3JCK - chains B and G of the 9 polymer chains in the assembly; structure by electron microscopy, 3.50 A resolution.

[Chain B]
Protein: 26S proteasome regulatory subunit RPN5
Source organism: Saccharomyces cerevisiae S288c
UniProt: Q12250 (RPN5_YEAST); residues 1-445 here = UniProt positions 1-445
Sequence (445 residues; each row starts with the number of its first residue):
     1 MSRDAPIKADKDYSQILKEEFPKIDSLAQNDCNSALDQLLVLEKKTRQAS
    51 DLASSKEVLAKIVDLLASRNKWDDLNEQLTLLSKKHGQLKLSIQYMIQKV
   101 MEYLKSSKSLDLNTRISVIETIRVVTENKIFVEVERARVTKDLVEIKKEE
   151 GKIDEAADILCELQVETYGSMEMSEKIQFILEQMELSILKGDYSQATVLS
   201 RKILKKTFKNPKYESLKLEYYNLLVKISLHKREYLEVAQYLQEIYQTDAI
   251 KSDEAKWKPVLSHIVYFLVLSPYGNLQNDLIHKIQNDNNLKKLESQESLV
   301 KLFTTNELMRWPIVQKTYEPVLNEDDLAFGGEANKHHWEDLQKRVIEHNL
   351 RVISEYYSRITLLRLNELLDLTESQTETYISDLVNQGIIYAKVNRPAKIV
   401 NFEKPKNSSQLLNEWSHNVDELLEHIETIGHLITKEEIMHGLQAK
Not modelled in the structure: 1-30, 87-92, 441-445
UniProt features mapped onto this chain:
  - modified residue: Ser2 (N-acetylserine)
Reported in the primary citation:
  - mutagenesis - Y273A, H282A, H282A/K283A, K283A: increased catalytic activity
  - Zn2+ coordination through a water molecule: Asn275
  - mutagenesis - N275A: increased catalytic activity with Ubiquitin carboxyl-terminal hydrolase RPN11 (chain G)

[Chain G]
Protein: Ubiquitin carboxyl-terminal hydrolase RPN11
Source organism: Saccharomyces cerevisiae S288c
Notes: EC 3.4.19.12
UniProt: P43588 (RPN11_YEAST); numbering as in UniProt (aligned over 1-306)
Sequence (306 residues; row label = number of the first residue in the row):
     1 MERLQRLMMNSKVGSADTGRDDTKETVYISSIALLKMLKHGRAGVPMEVM
    51 GLMLGEFVDDYTVNVVDVFAMPQSGTGVSVEAVDDVFQAKMMDMLKQTGR
   101 DQMVVGWYHSHPGFGCWLSSVDVNTQKSFEQLNSRAVAVVVDPIQSVKGK
   151 VVIDAFRLIDTGALINNLEPRQTTSNTGLLNKANIQALIHGLNRHYYSLN
   201 IDYHKTAKETKMLMNLHKEQWQSGLKMYDYEEKEESNLAATKSMVKIAEQ
   251 YSKRIEEEKELTEEELKTRYVGRQDPKKHLSETADETLENNIVSVLTAGV
   301 NSVAIK
Not modelled in the structure: 1-23, 160-185
UniProt features mapped onto this chain:
  - motif: His109 to Asp122 (JAMM motif)
  - binding site (Zn(2+)): His109, His111, Asp122
  - modified residue: Met1 (N-acetylmethionine)
  - natural variant: Lys208 (K208Q: In strain: NRRL Y-53), Ala239 (A239T: In strain: NRRL Y-53), Thr262 (T262S: In strain: NRRL Y-53), Leu280 to Ser281 (sequence variant, change not given here; In strain: NRRL Y-53)
  - mutagenesis: His109 (H109A: Stabilizes ubiquitin pathway substrates; when associated wirh Ala-111), His111 (H111A: Stabilizes ubiquitin pathway substrates; when associated wirh Ala-109)
Bound ions: Zn2+: His109, His111, Asp122
Reported in the primary citation:
  - Zn2+ coordination: His109, His111

[How chain B and chain G interact]
Pairs across the interface - 30 pairs, chain B then chain G:
  Gln242(B) with Gly75(G)
  Tyr273(B) with Phe114(G)
  Gly274(B) with Phe114(G)
  Asn275(B) with Glu48(G); His111(G); Phe114(G); Trp117(G)
  Asn278(B) with Phe114(G)
  Asp279(B) with Glu48(G)
  His282(B) with Pro46(G); Met47(G)
  Lys283(B) with Met47(G); Ser74(G), hydrogen bond (side chain-backbone); Gly75(G); Thr76(G), hydrogen bond (side chain-backbone); Gly77(G)
  Asn385(B) with Ile189(G)
  Gly387(B) with Gln186(G)
  Leu412(B) with Tyr230(G), hydrophobic
  Asn413(B) with Asp229(G), hydrogen bond; Tyr230(G), hydrogen bond (side chain-backbone); Glu231(G)
  Trp415(B) with Met227(G), hydrophobic; Asn301(G)
  His417(B) with Lys148(G)
  Glu421(B) with Lys148(G)
  Leu422(B) with Ile305(G), hydrophobic
  Leu423(B) with Gln222(G), hydrogen bond (backbone-side chain); Leu225(G), hydrophobic
  Glu424(B) with Gln222(G), hydrogen bond
Also at the interface, not in a pair above, chain B (24 interface residues in all): Leu276, Leu280, Ser409, Ser416, Asp420, Glu427
Also at the interface, not in a pair above, chain G (29 interface residues in all): Gln73, Ser119, Asp122, Gly149, Trp221, Lys226, Ala298, Ser302
The authors on this interface:
  - specific contacts: Tyr273(B)-Phe114(G) (hydrophobic contact), Lys283(B)-Ser74(G) (backbone contact)
  - interface residues, chain B: Asn275(B), His282(B)

[Overview]
24 residues of chain B face 29 of chain G across their interface; the contacts include 6 hydrogen bonds. Polar
pairs include Lys283(B)-Ser74(G), Lys283(B)-Thr76(G) and Asn413(B)-Asp229(G). The authors report a hydrophobic
contact between Tyr273(B) and Phe114(G); a backbone contact between Lys283(B) and Ser74(G). From the paper:
Y273A, H282A and H282A/K283A of chain B, among others, increase catalytic activity; interface residues
Asn275(B) and His282(B); 5 substitutions were tested in all.
Here chain B is 26S proteasome regulatory subunit RPN5 and chain G is Ubiquitin carboxyl-terminal hydrolase
RPN11, both from Saccharomyces cerevisiae S288c. Entry 3JCK (Structure of the yeast 26S proteasome lid
sub-complex) was determined by electron microscopy.
